6S0V - chain A; structure by X-ray diffraction, 3.00 A resolution.

[Chain A]
Name: Kanamycin B dioxygenase
Source organism: Streptomyces kanamyceticus
Notes: EC 1.14.11.37
UniProt: Q6L732 (KANJ_STRKN); residue numbers follow UniProt; this construct covers 1-285
Sequence (288 residues; each row starts with the number of its first residue; numbers below 1 keep their minus sign (Ser-2 is residue -2)):
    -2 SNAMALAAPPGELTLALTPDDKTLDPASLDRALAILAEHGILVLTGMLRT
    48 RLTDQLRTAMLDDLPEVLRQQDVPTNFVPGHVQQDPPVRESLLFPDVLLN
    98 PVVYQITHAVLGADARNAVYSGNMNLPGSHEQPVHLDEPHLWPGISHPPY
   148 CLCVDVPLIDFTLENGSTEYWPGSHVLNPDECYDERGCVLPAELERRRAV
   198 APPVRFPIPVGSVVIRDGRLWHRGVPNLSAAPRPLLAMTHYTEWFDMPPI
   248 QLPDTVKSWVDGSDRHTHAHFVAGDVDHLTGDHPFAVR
Unresolved in the structure: -2 to 1, 284-285
Construct notes: expression tag (-2 to 0)
Bound ions: Ni2+: His132, Asp134, His219
Residues lining bound ligands: neamine (XXX; (1R,2R,3S,4R,6S)-4,6-diamino-2,3-dihydroxycyclohexyl 2,6-diamino-2,6-dideoxy-alpha-D-glucopyranoside): Asn73, Ser118, Asn120, Asp134, Glu135, Cys150, Ala234, Met235, Thr236
From the paper describing this entry:
  - binding site for neamine: Gln80, Asn120, Asp134, Glu135, Cys150, Asp152, Met235
  - catalytic residues: Asn73 (from molecular simulation)

[Overview]
Bound to chain A: neamine. The Ni2+ site is built by His132, Asp134 and His219. From the paper: the catalytic
residue Asn73; a binding site for neamine at Gln80, Asn120 and Asp134 among others.
Chain A is Kanamycin B dioxygenase (Streptomyces kanamyceticus); the structure, The crystal structure of
kanamycin B dioxygenase (KanJ) from Streptomyces kanamyceticus in complex with nickel, neamine ..., was
determined by X-ray diffraction, deposited together with 6S0R, 6S0S, 6S0T, 6S0U and 6S0W.
